Entry 6TBR (X-ray diffraction, 1.70 A resolution); this record covers chain A.

[Chain A]
Protein: AoAA13
Organism: Aspergillus oryzae RIB40
UniProt: Q2U8Y3 (Q2U8Y3_ASPOR); residues 1-233 here correspond to UniProt positions 47-279 (UniProt number = residue number + 46)
Amino-acid sequence (233 residues; each row starts with the number of its first residue):
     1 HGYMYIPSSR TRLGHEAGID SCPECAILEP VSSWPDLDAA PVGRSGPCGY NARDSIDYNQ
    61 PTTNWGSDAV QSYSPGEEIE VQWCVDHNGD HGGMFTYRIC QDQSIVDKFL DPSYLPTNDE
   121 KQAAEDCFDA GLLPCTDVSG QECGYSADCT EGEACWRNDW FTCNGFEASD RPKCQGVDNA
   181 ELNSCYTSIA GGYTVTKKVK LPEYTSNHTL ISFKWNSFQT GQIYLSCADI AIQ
Disulfides: Cys22-Cys25, Cys48-Cys227, Cys84-Cys185, Cys100-Cys127, Cys135-Cys143, Cys149-Cys155, Cys163-Cys174
Modified residues: His1 (4-methyl-histidine; HIC)
Ion coordination: Zn2+ site 1: His1, His91, Tyr224; Zn2+ site 2: His15, Asp20; Zn2+ site 3: Asp36, Asp38 (shared with 1 residue of chain B); Zn2+ site 4 near His87 (its only coordinating residue here); Zn2+ site 5: Asp102, Ser104; Zn2+ site 6: Glu125, Asp129; Zn2+ site 7: Glu203 (shared with 2 residues of chain B)
Reported in the primary citation:
  - Zn2+ coordination: His1, His91, Tyr224

[In short]
His1, His91 and Tyr224 coordinate Zn2+ site 1. His15 and Asp20 form the Zn2+ site 2. The paper reports Zn2+
coordination by His1, His91 and Tyr224.
Chain A is AoAA13 (Aspergillus oryzae RIB40); the structure, Glycosylated AA13 Lytic polysaccharide
monooxygenase from Aspergillus oryzae in P1 space group, was determined by X-ray diffraction, deposited
together with 6TBQ and 6TC4.
